Entry 5VWZ (X-ray diffraction, 1.62 A resolution); this record covers chains A and B of the 4 polymer chains in the assembly.

== Chain A ==
Name: Bcl-2 homologous antagonist/killer
From: Homo sapiens
Reference sequence: Q16611 (BAK_HUMAN); numbering as in UniProt (aligned over 23-186)
Sequence (170 residues; row label = number of the first residue in the row):
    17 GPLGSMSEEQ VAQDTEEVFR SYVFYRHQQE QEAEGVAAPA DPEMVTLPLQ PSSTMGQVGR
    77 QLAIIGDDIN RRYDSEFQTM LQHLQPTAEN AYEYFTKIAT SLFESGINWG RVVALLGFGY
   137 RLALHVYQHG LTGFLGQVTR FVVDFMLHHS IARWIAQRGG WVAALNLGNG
Disordered / not traced: 17-20
Differences from the reference sequence: expression tag (17-22); engineered mutation S166 (Cys in Q16611)
UniProt features mapped onto this chain:
  - motif: V74 to R88 (BH3), S117 to Y136 (BH1), R169 to G184 (BH2)
  - binding site (Zn(2+)): D160, H164

== Chain B ==
Name: Bcl-2-like protein 11
Notes: engineered mutation(s): W147R, Y163T
Reference sequence: O43521 (B2L11_HUMAN); numbering as in UniProt (aligned over 141-166)
Sequence (26 residues; row label = number of the first residue in the row):
   141 DMRPEIWIAQ ELRRIGDEFN AYYARR
Modified positions: I155 ((2S)-2-aminooctanedioic acid; 9R1)
Residues lining bound ligands: 1PG (2-(2-{2-[2-(2-methoxy-ethoxy)-ethoxy]-ethoxy}-ethoxy)-ethanol): D141, M142, W147, Q150
UniProt features mapped onto this chain:
  - motif: I148 to Y162 (BH3)

== Interface between chain A and chain B ==
Pairs across the interface - 61 pairs, chain A then chain B:
  R42(A) - I155(B)
  I81(A) - F159(B)
  I81(A) - Y162(B)  hydrophobic
  I81(A) - Y163(B)  hydrophobic
  I81(A) - R166(B)
  G82(A) - F159(B)
  G82(A) - Y162(B)
  I85(A) - E158(B)
  I85(A) - F159(B)  hydrophobic
  I85(A) - Y162(B)  hydrophobic
  N86(A) - I155(B)
  N86(A) - F159(B)
  R88(A) - E158(B)  salt bridge
  Y89(A) - E151(B)
  Y89(A) - R154(B)
  Y89(A) - I155(B)  hydrogen bond (side chain-backbone)
  Y89(A) - E158(B)  hydrogen bond
  E92(A) - W147(B)  hydrogen bond
  E92(A) - E151(B)
  F93(A) - I148(B)  hydrophobic
  F93(A) - L152(B)  hydrophobic
  T95(A) - W147(B)
  M96(A) - P144(B)
  M96(A) - W147(B)  hydrophobic
  M96(A) - I148(B)  hydrophobic
  M96(A) - E151(B)
  H99(A) - P144(B)
  L100(A) - P144(B)
  L100(A) - I148(B)  hydrophobic
  Y110(A) - E145(B)
  I114(A) - E145(B)
  I114(A) - I148(B)  hydrophobic
  I114(A) - A149(B)
  I114(A) - L152(B)  hydrophobic
  S117(A) - A149(B)
  S117(A) - R153(B)  hydrogen bond (backbone-side chain)
  L118(A) - L152(B)
  L118(A) - R153(B)  hydrogen bond (backbone-side chain)
  E120(A) - R153(B)
  S121(A) - R153(B)  hydrogen bond
  N124(A) - D157(B)  hydrogen bond
  N124(A) - N160(B)
  W125(A) - N160(B)
  G126(A) - G156(B)
  G126(A) - F159(B)
  G126(A) - N160(B)
  G126(A) - Y163(B)
  R127(A) - R153(B)
  R127(A) - G156(B)
  R127(A) - D157(B)  salt bridge
  V129(A) - Y163(B)
  A130(A) - L152(B)
  A130(A) - G156(B)
  G133(A) - I155(B)
  F134(A) - I148(B)  hydrophobic
  F134(A) - L152(B)  hydrophobic
  R137(A) - I155(B)
  G184(A) - Y163(B)
  G184(A) - R166(B)  hydrogen bond (backbone-side chain)
  N185(A) - R166(B)  hydrogen bond
  G186(A) - R166(B)
Interface residues without a listed pair, chain A (35 interface residues in all): Y38, L78, L97, L183
Interface residues without a listed pair, chain B (19 interface residues in all): I146

== Overview ==
35 residues of chain A face 19 of chain B across their interface; the contacts include 9 hydrogen bonds and 2
salt bridges. Among the polar pairs are R88(A)-E158(B), R127(A)-D157(B) and Y89(A)-I155(B). Bound to chain B:
compound 1PG.
Chain A is Bcl-2 homologous antagonist/killer (Homo sapiens) and chain B is Bcl-2-like protein 11; the
structure, Bak in complex with Bim-h3Pc, was determined by X-ray diffraction together with 5VWV, 5VWW, 5VWX,
5VWY, 5VX0, 5VX2 and 5VX3 from the same study.
